PDB entry 6WG1 | X-ray diffraction, 2.09 A resolution | chains A and C of the 5 polymer chains in the assembly

Chain A:
Molecule: Fab399 heavy chain
Organism: Homo sapiens
Chain sequence (224 residues; row label = number of the first residue in the row; a row labelled like 52A-52C holds insertion residues (52A, then the next letters in order)):
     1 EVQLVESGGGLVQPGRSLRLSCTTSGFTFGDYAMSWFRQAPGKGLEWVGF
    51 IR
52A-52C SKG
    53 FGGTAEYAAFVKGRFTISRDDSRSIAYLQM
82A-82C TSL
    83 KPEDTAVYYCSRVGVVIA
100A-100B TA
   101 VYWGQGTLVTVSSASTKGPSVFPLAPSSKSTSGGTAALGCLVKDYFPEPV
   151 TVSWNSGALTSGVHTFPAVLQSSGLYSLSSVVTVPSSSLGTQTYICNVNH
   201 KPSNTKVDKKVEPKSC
Disordered / not traced: 127-133, 215-216
Disulfides: Cys22-Cys92, Cys140-Cys196
Reported in the primary citation:
  - self-association interface (contacts with another copy of this molecule); pairs are residue here / residue on that copy: Asp31-Tyr32 (hydrogen bond), Asp31-Arg94 (salt bridge), Thr28

Chain C:
Molecule: NPNA6 peptide
Chain sequence (26 residues; each row starts with the number of its first residue; numbering starts at 0):
     0 XNPNANPNANPNANPNANPNANPNAX
Disordered / not traced: 0, 25
Modified / non-standard residues: ACE (acetyl group) at position 0; NH2 (amino group) at position 25

Chain A / chain C interface:
Residue-residue contacts (17):
  Ala33(A) with Pro6(C)
  Phe50(A) with Asn3(C); Pro6(C), hydrophobic
  Arg52(A) with Asn3(C); Asn5(C), hydrogen bond (side chain-backbone); Pro6(C); Ala8(C); Pro10(C)
  Phe53(A) with Asn7(C); Ala8(C); Asn9(C); Asn23(C)
  Glu58(A) with Asn3(C)
  Val95(A) with Pro6(C), hydrophobic
  Gly96(A) with Asn7(C), hydrogen bond (backbone-side chain)
  Val97(A) with Asn7(C)
  Ala100(A) with Asn7(C)
Interface residues without a listed pair, chain A (10 interface residues in all): Thr56
Interface residues without a listed pair, chain C (10 interface residues in all): Pro2, Ala4
Interface features reported in the paper:
  - epitope / paratope residues, chain A: Phe50(A), Arg52(A), Phe53(A)

In short:
The chain A/chain C interface involves 10 residues from each chain, with 2 hydrogen bonds. Polar contacts
include Arg52(A)-Asn5(C) and Gly96(A)-Asn7(C). The paper reports epitope/paratope residues Phe50(A), Arg52(A)
and Phe53(A); a self-association interface involving Thr28(A), Asp31(A) and Tyr32(A) among others.
Chain A is Fab399 heavy chain (Homo sapiens) and chain C is NPNA6 peptide; the structure, Crystal structure of
Fab399 in complex with NPNA6 peptide from circumsporozoite protein, was determined by X-ray diffraction,
deposited together with 6W00, 6WFX, 6WFY, 6WG0 and 6WG2.
